6Y79 - chains X and 2 of the 42 polymer chains in the assembly; structure by electron microscopy, 2.96 A resolution.

# Chain X
Name: Subunit NUXM of NADH:Ubiquinone Oxidoreductase (Complex I)
From: Yarrowia lipolytica
UniProtKB: A0A1D8NKB4 (A0A1D8NKB4_YARLL); residues 1-169 here = UniProt positions 1-169
Amino-acid sequence (169 residues; numbered 1 to 169; the number before each row is that of its first residue):
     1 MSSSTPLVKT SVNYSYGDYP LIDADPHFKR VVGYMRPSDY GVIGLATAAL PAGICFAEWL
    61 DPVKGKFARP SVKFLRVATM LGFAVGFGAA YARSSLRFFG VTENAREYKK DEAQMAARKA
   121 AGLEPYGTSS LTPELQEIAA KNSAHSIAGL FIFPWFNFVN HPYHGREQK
Unresolved in the structure: 1, 169

# Chain 2
Name: Subunit NU2M of NADH:Ubiquinone Oxidoreductase (Complex I)
From: Yarrowia lipolytica
Notes: EC 1.6.5.3
UniProtKB: S5U4R9 (S5U4R9_YARLL); residues 1-469 here = UniProt positions 1-469
Amino-acid sequence (469 residues; row label = number of the first residue in the row):
     1 MLILAIISLI TFVSMSKLSD NRAIIRLINI YLILVLVLDS FLYLLFLNNQ TYTVMGELLI
    61 FNSFTFYIDM LIYFIMIVIS SLYGYNLYNN NLYKTLFEPK KELIILFLIN ILGALLIVHS
   121 NDFITLFVAI ELQSYSIYLI TAIYNSSYKA SKASMLYFFM GGILSILIAY SINTYYSVLN
   181 SYTLHSLDSL IINTLDLNLI LIALSLGLLF KIGIAPLHKW LISIYENTPI LITIYISLIP
   241 KISILSYLVL SNISINSLVI SILAILTLLV GSVGGLLQIK IKRLLAFSGL TNAGYMMLLL
   301 LLNNNEFSYL YYITQYSISH LAIFMIIIFS IYYINYINNQ YNPIIYVNQL KGLIHDNAYL
   361 VLSMAIVVFS FIGIPPLLGF FGKLNILMSI LNNGYYFISI VLIVASLISA LYYLYLLNVS
   421 IQDKNNILIN SNETVSSVLS YILSSLIILI TFGFIYNSLI IDIFNVYFN
Residues lining bound ligands:
  - 1,2-Distearoyl-sn-glycerophosphoethanolamine (3PE), molecule 1: Ile262, Ile265, Leu266
  - 1,2-Distearoyl-sn-glycerophosphoethanolamine (3PE), molecule 2: Ile354, Ala358, Tyr359, Leu362, Ile366, Phe369, Pro376, Leu377
  - 1,2-Distearoyl-sn-glycerophosphoethanolamine (3PE), molecule 3: Tyr359, Leu362, Ile448, Phe452
  - 1,2-Distearoyl-sn-glycerophosphoethanolamine (3PE), molecule 4: Pro376, Leu377, Thr451, Phe452, Phe454
  - Lauryl Maltose Neopentyl Glycol (LMN): Leu391, Tyr396, Ile400
  - phosphatidylcholine (PSC; (7R,17E,20E)-4-hydroxy-N,N,N-trimethyl-9-oxo-7-[(palmitoyloxy)methyl]-3,5,8-trioxa-4-phosphahexacosa-17,20-dien-1-aminium 4-oxide): Leu36, Val37, Ser40, Tyr43, Phe66, Tyr67, Met70, Leu71, Phe74, Leu310, Tyr311, Thr314, Leu378, Leu449, Gly453, Tyr456, Ile460, Ile463, Phe464, Tyr467, Phe468
  - Phosphatidylinositol (T7X), molecule 1: Ile33, Leu36, Phe74, Ile77, Ser437, Val438, Tyr441, Ile442, Ser445, Leu449
  - Phosphatidylinositol (T7X), molecule 2: Ile163, Leu167, Tyr170, Asp196, Asn198, Leu199, Ile202, Ala203, Leu206, Ile255, Asn256, Ser257, Leu258, Val259
  - Phosphatidylinositol (T7X), molecule 3: Val404, Leu407, Ile408, Leu411, Asn418

# Chain X / chain 2 interface
Contacting residue pairs (80; chain X residue first):
  Tyr14(X) - Gln50(2)  hydrogen bond
  Tyr16(X) - Tyr52(2)
  Leu45(X) - Leu38(2)  hydrophobic
  Ala46(X) - Leu38(2)  hydrophobic
  Ala49(X) - Leu34(2)  hydrophobic
  Leu50(X) - Tyr31(2)  hydrophobic
  Leu50(X) - Leu34(2)  hydrophobic
  Gly53(X) - Ile30(2)
  Ile54(X) - Leu27(2)  hydrophobic
  Ile54(X) - Ile30(2)  hydrophobic
  Ala57(X) - Arg26(2)  hydrogen bond (backbone-side chain)
  Ala57(X) - Ile30(2)  hydrophobic
  Leu60(X) - Ser437(2)  hydrogen bond (backbone-side chain)
  Leu60(X) - Val438(2)  hydrophobic
  Asp61(X) - Arg26(2)  salt bridge
  Asp61(X) - Asn86(2)
  Asp61(X) - Ser436(2)  hydrogen bond
  Asp61(X) - Val438(2)
  Pro62(X) - Arg26(2)
  Pro62(X) - Asn86(2)
  Val63(X) - Arg26(2)
  Val63(X) - Asn86(2)  hydrogen bond (backbone-side chain)
  Lys64(X) - Ser19(2)
  Gly65(X) - Asn89(2)
  Phe74(X) - Phe12(2)  hydrophobic
  Phe74(X) - Asp20(2)
  Phe74(X) - Ala23(2)  hydrophobic
  Val77(X) - Phe12(2)  hydrophobic
  Leu81(X) - Ser8(2)
  Leu81(X) - Leu27(2)  hydrophobic
  Leu81(X) - Tyr31(2)  hydrophobic
  Val85(X) - Met1(2)  hydrophobic
  Val85(X) - Tyr31(2)  hydrophobic
  Val85(X) - Leu34(2)
  Ala89(X) - Leu38(2)
  Ala89(X) - Asp39(2)
  Ala89(X) - Phe41(2)
  Ala92(X) - Phe41(2)  hydrophobic
  Ala92(X) - Leu42(2)  hydrophobic
  Arg93(X) - Phe41(2)
  Leu96(X) - Phe41(2)  hydrophobic
  Leu96(X) - Leu45(2)  hydrophobic
  Phe99(X) - Leu45(2)  hydrophobic
  Lys141(X) - Met55(2)
  Lys141(X) - Gly56(2)  hydrogen bond (backbone-backbone)
  Asn142(X) - Met55(2)  hydrogen bond (backbone-backbone)
  Ala144(X) - Val54(2)
  His145(X) - Val54(2)
  Ser146(X) - Val54(2)
  Ile147(X) - Leu42(2)
  Ala148(X) - Leu45(2)  hydrophobic
  Ala148(X) - Phe46(2)  hydrophobic
  Ala148(X) - Tyr52(2)  hydrophobic
  Ala148(X) - Phe61(2)
  Gly149(X) - Phe61(2)
  Leu150(X) - Met1(2)  hydrogen bond (backbone-backbone)
  Leu150(X) - Asp39(2)
  Leu150(X) - Leu42(2)  hydrophobic
  Phe151(X) - Met1(2)  hydrogen bond (backbone-backbone)
  Phe151(X) - Leu2(2)  hydrogen bond (backbone-backbone)
  Phe151(X) - Val35(2)
  Phe151(X) - Asp39(2)
  Phe151(X) - Phe66(2)  hydrophobic
  Phe151(X) - Asp69(2)
  Phe151(X) - Met70(2)  hydrophobic
  Phe151(X) - Tyr73(2)  hydrogen bond (backbone-side chain)
  Ile152(X) - Met1(2)  hydrogen bond (backbone-backbone)
  Ile152(X) - Leu2(2)  hydrogen bond (backbone-backbone)
  Ile152(X) - Ile3(2)  hydrogen bond (backbone-backbone)
  Ile152(X) - Tyr73(2)
  Ile152(X) - Leu112(2)  hydrophobic
  Ile152(X) - Leu115(2)  hydrophobic
  Ile152(X) - Leu116(2)  hydrophobic
  Ile152(X) - His119(2)
  Phe153(X) - Met1(2)
  Phe153(X) - Ile3(2)  hydrophobic
  Phe153(X) - Val54(2)  hydrophobic
  Phe153(X) - Met55(2)  hydrophobic
  Phe153(X) - Leu59(2)  hydrophobic
  Trp155(X) - Met55(2)  hydrophobic
Other interface residues (no listed pair), chain X (45 interface residues in all): Gly17, Glu58, Lys73, Ala84, Gly88, Val101, Thr102, Pro154
Other interface residues (no listed pair), chain 2 (49 interface residues in all): Leu4, Met15, Ser16, Ser40, Leu44, Leu47, Thr53, Tyr85, Lys94

# Summary
45 residues of chain X face 49 of chain 2 across their interface, with 14 hydrogen bonds and 1 salt bridge.
Among the polar pairs are Asp61(X)-Arg26(2), Tyr14(X)-Gln50(2) and Ala57(X)-Arg26(2).
Chain X is Subunit NUXM of NADH:Ubiquinone Oxidoreductase (Complex I) and chain 2 is Subunit NU2M of
NADH:Ubiquinone Oxidoreductase (Complex I), both from Yarrowia lipolytica; the structure, Cryo-EM structure of
a respiratory complex I F89A mutant, was determined by electron microscopy.
